Entry 2RKG (X-ray diffraction, 1.80 A resolution); this record covers chains A and B.

# Chain A (and B)
Name: Protease retropepsin
From: human immunodeficiency virus 1
Notes: EC 3.4.23.16; chain B of this document is another copy of the same molecule, construct and numbering; everything in this record applies to it too
UniProt: A0F7J4 (A0F7J4_9HIV1); the construct has insertions or renumbered stretches relative to UniProt, so the offset changes along the chain: 1-33 = UniProt 1-33; 35-100 = UniProt 34-99
Sequence (100 residues; numbered 1 to 100; the number before each row is that of its first residue):
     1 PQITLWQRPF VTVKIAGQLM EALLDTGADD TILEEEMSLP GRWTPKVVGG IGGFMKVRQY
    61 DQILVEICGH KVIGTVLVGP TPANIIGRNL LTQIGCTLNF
Sequence notes: engineered mutation Val13 (Ile in A0F7J4), Ala16 (Gly in A0F7J4), Met20 (Lys in A0F7J4), Ser38 (Asn37 in A0F7J4), Val47 (Ile46 in A0F7J4), Met55 (Leu54 in A0F7J4), Leu64 (Pro63 in A0F7J4), Ile94 (Leu93 in A0F7J4); insertion (34)
Ligand contacts: abt-378 (AB1; n-{1-benzyl-4-[2-(2,6-dimethyl-phenoxy)-acetylamino]-3-hydroxy-5-phenyl-pentyl}-3-methyl-2-(2-oxo-tetrahydro-pyrimidin-1-yl)-butyramide): Leu23, Asp25, Gly27, Ala28, Asp29, Asp30, Ile32, Val48, Gly49, Gly50, Ile51, Pro82, Ile85

# Chain A / chain B interface
Residue-residue contacts (102):
  Pro1(A) - Leu98(B)
  Pro1(A) - Asn99(B)
  Pro1(A) - Phe100(B)  hydrogen bond (backbone-backbone)
  Gln2(A) - Thr97(B)  hydrogen bond
  Gln2(A) - Leu98(B)
  Gln2(A) - Asn99(B)
  Ile3(A) - Thr97(B)
  Ile3(A) - Leu98(B)  hydrogen bond (backbone-backbone)
  Ile3(A) - Phe100(B)  hydrophobic
  Thr4(A) - Thr97(B)
  Leu5(A) - Thr26(B)
  Leu5(A) - Arg88(B)  hydrogen bond (backbone-side chain)
  Leu5(A) - Leu91(B)  hydrophobic
  Leu5(A) - Thr92(B)
  Leu5(A) - Cys96(B)
  Trp6(A) - Arg88(B)  hydrogen bond (backbone-side chain)
  Trp6(A) - Thr92(B)
  Gln7(A) - Arg88(B)
  Arg8(A) - Asp29(B)
  Arg8(A) - Arg88(B)
  Pro9(A) - Thr26(B)
  Pro9(A) - Arg88(B)
  Pro9(A) - Leu98(B)  hydrophobic
  Leu23(A) - Gly27(B)
  Leu24(A) - Thr26(B)  hydrogen bond (backbone-side chain)
  Leu24(A) - Leu98(B)  hydrophobic
  Leu24(A) - Phe100(B)  hydrophobic
  Asp25(A) - Asp25(B)
  Asp25(A) - Thr26(B)
  Asp25(A) - Gly27(B)  hydrogen bond (side chain-backbone)
  Thr26(A) - Leu5(B)
  Thr26(A) - Pro9(B)
  Thr26(A) - Leu24(B)  hydrogen bond (side chain-backbone)
  Thr26(A) - Asp25(B)
  Thr26(A) - Thr26(B)  hydrogen bond (side chain-backbone)
  Thr26(A) - Leu98(B)
  Gly27(A) - Leu23(B)
  Gly27(A) - Asp25(B)  hydrogen bond (backbone-side chain)
  Asp29(A) - Arg8(B)  salt bridge
  Ile32(A) - Ile51(B)  hydrophobic
  Gly50(A) - Ile51(B)  hydrogen bond (backbone-backbone)
  Ile51(A) - Ile32(B)  hydrophobic
  Ile51(A) - Gly50(B)  hydrogen bond (backbone-backbone)
  Ile51(A) - Ile51(B)  hydrogen bond (backbone-backbone)
  Ile51(A) - Gly53(B)
  Ile51(A) - Met55(B)  hydrophobic
  Ile51(A) - Thr81(B)
  Ile51(A) - Ile85(B)  hydrophobic
  Gly52(A) - Gly52(B)
  Gly52(A) - Gly53(B)
  Gly52(A) - Phe54(B)
  Gly53(A) - Ile51(B)
  Gly53(A) - Gly52(B)
  Phe54(A) - Gly52(B)
  Met55(A) - Ile51(B)  hydrophobic
  Cys68(A) - Phe100(B)  hydrophobic
  Thr81(A) - Ile51(B)
  Ile85(A) - Ile51(B)  hydrophobic
  Arg88(A) - Leu5(B)  hydrogen bond (side chain-backbone)
  Arg88(A) - Trp6(B)  hydrogen bond (side chain-backbone)
  Arg88(A) - Gln7(B)
  Arg88(A) - Arg8(B)
  Arg88(A) - Pro9(B)
  Leu91(A) - Leu5(B)  hydrophobic
  Thr92(A) - Leu5(B)
  Thr92(A) - Trp6(B)
  Gln93(A) - Trp6(B)
  Ile94(A) - Phe100(B)
  Gly95(A) - Asn99(B)
  Gly95(A) - Phe100(B)
  Cys96(A) - Leu5(B)
  Cys96(A) - Leu98(B)  hydrophobic
  Cys96(A) - Asn99(B)
  Cys96(A) - Phe100(B)  hydrophobic
  Thr97(A) - Gln2(B)  hydrogen bond
  Thr97(A) - Ile3(B)
  Thr97(A) - Thr4(B)
  Thr97(A) - Thr97(B)
  Thr97(A) - Leu98(B)
  Thr97(A) - Asn99(B)  hydrogen bond (backbone-backbone)
  Leu98(A) - Pro1(B)
  Leu98(A) - Gln2(B)
  Leu98(A) - Ile3(B)  hydrogen bond (backbone-backbone)
  Leu98(A) - Pro9(B)  hydrophobic
  Leu98(A) - Leu24(B)  hydrophobic
  Leu98(A) - Thr26(B)
  Leu98(A) - Cys96(B)  hydrophobic
  Leu98(A) - Thr97(B)
  Leu98(A) - Leu98(B)  hydrophobic
  Asn99(A) - Pro1(B)
  Asn99(A) - Gln2(B)
  Asn99(A) - Gly95(B)
  Asn99(A) - Cys96(B)
  Asn99(A) - Thr97(B)  hydrogen bond (backbone-backbone)
  Asn99(A) - Asn99(B)
  Phe100(A) - Pro1(B)  hydrogen bond (backbone-backbone)
  Phe100(A) - Leu24(B)  hydrophobic
  Phe100(A) - Cys68(B)  hydrophobic
  Phe100(A) - His70(B)
  Phe100(A) - Ile94(B)
  Phe100(A) - Gly95(B)
  Phe100(A) - Cys96(B)  hydrophobic
Other interface residues (no listed pair), chain A (39 interface residues in all): Val48, His70, Pro82
Other interface residues (no listed pair), chain B (39 interface residues in all): Val48, Pro82, Gln93

# Overview
Chain A and chain B each contribute 39 residues to their interface; the contacts include 20 hydrogen bonds and
1 salt bridge. Among the polar pairs are Asp29(A)-Arg8(B), Gln2(A)-Thr97(B) and Leu5(A)-Arg88(B). Chain A
binds abt-378.
Chain A and chain B are both Protease retropepsin (human immunodeficiency virus 1); the structure, HIV-1 PR
resistant mutant + LPV, was determined by X-ray diffraction, deposited together with 2RKF.
